6TVD - chains A and G of the 6 polymer chains in the assembly; structure by X-ray diffraction, 2.70 A resolution.

Chain A (and G):
Molecule: Hemagglutinin HA1
Organism: Influenza A virus
Notes: chain G of this document is another copy of the same molecule, construct and numbering; everything in this record applies to it too
Reference sequence: A0A0A7HR51 (A0A0A7HR51_9INFA); residues 1-323 here correspond to UniProt positions 10-332 (UniProt number = residue number + 9)
Sequence (325 residues; numbered -1 to 323; the number before each row is that of its first residue; numbers below 1 keep their minus sign (Asp-1 is residue -1)):
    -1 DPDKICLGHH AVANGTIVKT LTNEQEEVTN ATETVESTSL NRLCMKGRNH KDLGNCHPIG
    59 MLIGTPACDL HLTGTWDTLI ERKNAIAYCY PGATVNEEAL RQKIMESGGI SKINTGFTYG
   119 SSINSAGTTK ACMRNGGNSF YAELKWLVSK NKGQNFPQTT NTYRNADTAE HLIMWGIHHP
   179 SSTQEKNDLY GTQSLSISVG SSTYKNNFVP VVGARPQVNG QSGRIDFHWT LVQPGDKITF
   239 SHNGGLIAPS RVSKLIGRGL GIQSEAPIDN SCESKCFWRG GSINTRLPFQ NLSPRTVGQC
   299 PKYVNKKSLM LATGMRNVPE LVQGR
Unresolved in the structure: 319-323 (chain G: 242-245, 319-323)
Disulfide bonds: Cys42-Cys270, Cys54-Cys66, Cys87-Cys130, Cys274-Cys298
Covalently attached groups: N-acetylglucosamine (NAG) linked to Asn28
Sequence notes: expression tag (-1 to 0); conflict Gln219 (Leu228 in A0A0A7HR51)
Metal / ion sites: Ca2+: Glu104 (together with N-acetylglucosamine) (shared with 1 residue of chain B; 1 residue of chain H)

Interface between chain A and chain G:
Residue-residue contacts (18; chain A residue first):
  Ser196(A) with Val209(G); Val210(G), hydrogen bond (side chain-backbone); Gly211(G)
  Gly198(A) with Arg213(G); Pro214(G)
  Ser199(A) with Pro214(G); Arg222(G), hydrogen bond (backbone-side chain)
  Ser200(A) with Val216(G); Arg222(G)
  Lys203(A) with His177(G); Asp224(G), salt bridge
  Asn204(A) with Val209(G)
  Asn205(A) with Val209(G)
  Asp234(A) with Pro214(G)
  Lys235(A) with Pro214(G)
  Thr237(A) with Ala212(G)
  Ser239(A) with Gly211(G); Ala212(G), hydrogen bond (side chain-backbone)

Overview:
Chain A and chain G form an interface of 11 and 10 residues respectively, with 3 hydrogen bonds and 1 salt
bridge. Among the polar pairs are Lys203(A)-Asp224(G), Ser196(A)-Val210(G) and Ser199(A)-Arg222(G).
N-acetylglucosamine is covalently linked to Asn28(A).
Both chains are Hemagglutinin HA1 (Influenza A virus). Entry 6TVD (Crystal structure of the haemagglutinin
from a H10N7 seal influenza virus isolated in Germany in complex ...) was determined by X-ray diffraction,
deposited together with 6TJW, 6TJY, 6TVA, 6TVB, 6TVC, 6TVF and 9 further entries.
